PDB entry 2NP6 | X-ray diffraction, 2.10 A resolution | chains B and A of the 3 polymer chains in the assembly

== Chain B ==
Molecule: 10-nt DNA strand
Sequence (10 nucleotides; each row starts with the number of its first residue):
     1 GTTCGXTGTC
Modified positions: 3DR (1',2'-dideoxyribofuranose-5'-phosphate) at position 6

== Chain A ==
Protein: Modification methylase TaqI
Source organism: Thermus aquaticus
Notes: EC 2.1.1.72
Reference sequence: P14385 (MTTA_THEAQ); residue numbers follow UniProt; this construct covers 1-421
Amino-acid sequence (421 residues; each row starts with the number of its first residue):
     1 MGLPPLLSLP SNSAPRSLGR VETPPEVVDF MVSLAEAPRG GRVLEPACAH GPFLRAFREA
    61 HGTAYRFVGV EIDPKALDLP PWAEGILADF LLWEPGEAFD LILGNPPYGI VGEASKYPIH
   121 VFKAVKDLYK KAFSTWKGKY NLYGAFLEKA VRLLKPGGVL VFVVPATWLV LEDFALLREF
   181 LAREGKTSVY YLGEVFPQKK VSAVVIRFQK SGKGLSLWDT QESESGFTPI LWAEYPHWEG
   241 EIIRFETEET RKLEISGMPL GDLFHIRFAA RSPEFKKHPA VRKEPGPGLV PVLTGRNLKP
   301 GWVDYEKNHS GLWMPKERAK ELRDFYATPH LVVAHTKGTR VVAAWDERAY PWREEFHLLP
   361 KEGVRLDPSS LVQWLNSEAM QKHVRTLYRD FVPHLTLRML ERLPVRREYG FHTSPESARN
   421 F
Disordered / not traced: 1-19, 414-421
Small-molecule neighbours: NEA (5'-deoxy-5'-[2-(amino)ethylthio]adenosine): Arg20, Val21, Pro46, Ala47, Ala49, Val70, Glu71, Ile72, Asp73, Ala76, Ala88, Asp89, Phe90, Leu91, Asn105, Pro106, Pro107, Tyr129, Phe146
Curated features (UniProtKB/Swiss-Prot):
  - binding site (S-adenosyl-L-methionine): Thr23, Glu45 to Cys48, Glu71, Asp89, Pro107
  - site (Important for catalytic activity): Asn105, Pro106, Tyr108
  - mutagenesis: Tyr108 (Y108A/G: Drastically reduces enzymatic activity; KM for both DNA and s-adenosylmethionine is not significantly changed; Y108F/W: Essentially wild-type activity), Phe196 (F196A: Drastically reduces enzymatic activity; KM for both DNA and s-adenosylmethionine is not significantly changed; F196W: Essentially wild-type activity)

== Chain B / chain A interface ==
Pairs across the interface - 34 pairs, chain B then chain A:
  DG1(B) with Arg323(A), sugar contact
  DT2(B) with Ile266(A), phosphate contact; Arg267(A), phosphate contact; Phe268(A), hydrogen bond to the phosphate; Arg271(A), base contact; Glu274(A), base contact; Arg323(A), base contact
  DT3(B) with Lys139(A), hydrogen bond to the base; Phe268(A), base contact; Arg271(A), hydrogen bond to the base; Leu397(A), phosphate contact
  DC4(B) with Lys139(A), hydrogen bond to the sugar; Leu171(A), phosphate contact; Glu172(A), hydrogen bond to the phosphate; Asp173(A), hydrogen bond to the phosphate; His335(A), base contact; His394(A), base contact
  DG5(B) with Ile110(A), sugar contact; Lys116(A), base contact; Thr167(A), hydrogen bond to the phosphate; Leu171(A), phosphate contact; Val392(A), phosphate contact; His394(A), hydrogen bond to the base
  3DR_6(B) with Arg20(A), sugar contact; Tyr108(A), sugar contact; Gly109(A), phosphate contact; Lys199(A), phosphate contact; Lys200(A), phosphate contact; Val201(A), sugar contact
  DT7(B) with Lys199(A), phosphate contact; Lys200(A), hydrogen bond to the phosphate; Pro393(A), base contact
  DG8(B) with Lys200(A), hydrogen bond to the base
  DT9(B) with Lys200(A), hydrogen bond to the base
Interface residues without a listed pair, chain A (32 interface residues in all): Tyr117, Pro118, Asn141, Phe174, Gln198, Arg296, Thr336, Phe356

== Overview ==
The interface between chain B and chain A involves 9 residues on one side and 32 on the other, with 11
hydrogen bonds. Polar pairs include DT3(B)-Lys139(A), DT3(B)-Arg271(A) and DG5(B)-His394(A). Bound to chain A:
compound NEA.
Chain B is a 10-nt DNA strand and chain A is Modification methylase TaqI (Thermus aquaticus); the structure,
Crystal structure of the adenine-specific DNA methyltransferase M.TaqI complexed with the cofactor analog AETA
and a ..., was determined by X-ray diffraction.
